6BJY - chains R and C of the 6 polymer chains in the assembly; structure by X-ray diffraction, 3.46 A resolution.

Chain R:
Molecule: 45-nt RNA strand
From: Vesicular stomatitis Indiana virus
Sequence (45 nucleotides; row label = number of the first residue in the row):
     1 UUUUUUUUUU UUUUUUUUUU UUUUUUUUUU UUUUUUUUUU UUUUU
Residues lining bound ligands: DV4 (4-{[4-(acetylamino)-1-methyl-1H-pyrrole-2-carbonyl]amino}-1-methyl-N-{4-[(1-methyl-1H-pyrrol-3-yl)amino]-4-oxobutyl}-1H-imidazole-2-carboxamide): U23, U25, U26, U27, U30, U31

Chain C:
Molecule: Nucleoprotein
From: Vesicular stomatitis Indiana virus (strain San Juan)
UniProt: P03521 (NCAP_VSIVA); residues 2-422 here = UniProt positions 2-422
Sequence (421 residues; each row starts with the number of its first residue):
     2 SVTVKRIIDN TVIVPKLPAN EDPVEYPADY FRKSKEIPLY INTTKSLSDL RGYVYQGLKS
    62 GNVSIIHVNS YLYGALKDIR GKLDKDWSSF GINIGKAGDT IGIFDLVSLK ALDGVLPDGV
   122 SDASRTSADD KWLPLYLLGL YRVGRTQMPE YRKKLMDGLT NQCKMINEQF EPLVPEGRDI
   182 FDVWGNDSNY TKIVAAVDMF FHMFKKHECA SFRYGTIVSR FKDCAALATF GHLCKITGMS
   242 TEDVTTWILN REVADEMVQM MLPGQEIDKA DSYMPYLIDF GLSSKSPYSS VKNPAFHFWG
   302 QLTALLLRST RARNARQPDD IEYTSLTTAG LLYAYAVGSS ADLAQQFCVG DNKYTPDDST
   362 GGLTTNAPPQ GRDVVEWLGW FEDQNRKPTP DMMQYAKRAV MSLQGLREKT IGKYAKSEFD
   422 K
Unresolved in the structure: 358-365
Metal / ion sites: uranyl (VI) ion site 1: Gln57, Asp374, Glu377; uranyl (VI) ion site 2: Gly239, Asp343 (shared with 2 residues of chain B); uranyl (VI) ion site 3: Glu253, Glu323 (shared with 1 residue of chain D); uranyl (VI) ion site 4: Asp384 (shared with 1 residue of chain D)
Curated features (UniProtKB/Swiss-Prot):
  - binding site (RNA): Arg143, Tyr152, Lys206, Arg214, Lys286, Arg317, Arg408
Reported in the primary citation:
  - binding site for DV4: Arg312, Gln318

How chain R and chain C interact:
Contacting residue pairs - 32 pairs, chain R then chain C:
  U11(R) - Asp224(C)  base contact
  U11(R) - Ser285(C)  hydrogen bond to the sugar
  U11(R) - Lys286(C)  hydrogen bond to the phosphate
  U12(R) - Asp224(C)  hydrogen bond to the sugar
  U12(R) - Lys286(C)  salt bridge to the phosphate
  U12(R) - Ser287(C)  hydrogen bond to the phosphate
  U12(R) - Ser290(C)  phosphate contact
  U12(R) - Val292(C)  phosphate contact
  U13(R) - Arg146(C)  phosphate contact
  U13(R) - Asp224(C)  phosphate contact
  U13(R) - Cys225(C)  phosphate contact
  U13(R) - Ala226(C)  phosphate contact
  U13(R) - Ser290(C)  phosphate contact
  U13(R) - Ser291(C)  hydrogen bond to the phosphate
  U13(R) - Val292(C)  phosphate contact
  U13(R) - Arg317(C)  hydrogen bond to the phosphate
  U14(R) - Arg146(C)  salt bridge to the phosphate
  U14(R) - Arg312(C)  hydrogen bond to the base
  U14(R) - Asn315(C)  sugar contact
  U14(R) - Arg317(C)  salt bridge to the phosphate
  U15(R) - Arg146(C)  salt bridge to the phosphate
  U15(R) - Met149(C)  sugar contact
  U15(R) - Asn315(C)  base contact
  U15(R) - Arg408(C)  base contact
  U16(R) - Glu151(C)  sugar contact
  U17(R) - Arg143(C)  sugar contact
  U17(R) - Glu151(C)  phosphate contact
  U17(R) - Lys155(C)  salt bridge to the phosphate
  U18(R) - Ile218(C)  sugar contact
  U19(R) - Arg214(C)  salt bridge to the phosphate
  U19(R) - Tyr215(C)  hydrogen bond to the base
  U19(R) - Ile218(C)  phosphate contact
Interface residues without a listed pair, chain C (25 interface residues in all): Asp23, Val219, Ile279, Pro319

In short:
9 residues of chain R face 25 of chain C across their interface; the contacts include 8 hydrogen bonds and 6
salt bridges. Polar contacts include U14(R)-Arg312(C), U19(R)-Tyr215(C) and U11(R)-Ser285(C). Bound to chain
R: compound DV4. From UniProt: 7 RNA-binding residues on chain C. The paper reports a binding site for DV4 at
Arg312(C) and Gln318(C).
Chain R is a 45-nt RNA strand (Vesicular stomatitis Indiana virus) and chain C is Nucleoprotein (Vesicular
stomatitis Indiana virus (strain San Juan)); the structure, VSV Nucleocapsid with Polyamide Bound, was
determined by X-ray diffraction.
